PDB entry 9KZJ | electron microscopy, 3.50 A resolution | chains B and N of the 14 polymer chains in the assembly

== Chain B ==
Protein: Major capsid protein
Source organism: Escherichia phage T1
Reference sequence: Q6XQD3 (Q6XQD3_BPT1); residue numbers follow UniProt; this construct covers 1-319
Amino-acid sequence (319 residues; row label = number of the first residue in the row):
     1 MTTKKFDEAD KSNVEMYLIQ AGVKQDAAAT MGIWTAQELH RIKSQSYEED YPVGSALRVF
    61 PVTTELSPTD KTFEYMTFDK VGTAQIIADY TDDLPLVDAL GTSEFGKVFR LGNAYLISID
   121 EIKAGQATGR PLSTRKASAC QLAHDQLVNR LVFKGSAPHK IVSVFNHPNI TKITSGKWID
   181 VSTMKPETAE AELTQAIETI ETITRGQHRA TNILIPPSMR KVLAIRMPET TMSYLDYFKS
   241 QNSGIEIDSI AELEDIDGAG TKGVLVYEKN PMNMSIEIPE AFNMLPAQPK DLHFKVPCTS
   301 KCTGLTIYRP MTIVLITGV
Not modelled in the structure: 1-26

== Chain N ==
Protein: cement protein II
Source organism: Escherichia phage T1
Reference sequence: Q6XQD5 (Q6XQD5_BPT1); numbering as in UniProt (aligned over 1-158)
Amino-acid sequence (158 residues; each row starts with the number of its first residue):
     1 MAQINASYQR DMAIALPGMV ADTSKYNIDG ACVVNEGDVL VGAAVQVVQA QAVDGHKLVK
    61 ALTTGTTPYG VAIRSHWQTV NAQNQMIYED GGAINVMTSG RVWMLSKSTE APTFGSAVKL
   121 DVDGQEKSDG TIETTWTYAG GWTKYKDIQL VEVQLHQL
Not modelled in the structure: 1

== How chain B and chain N interact ==
Residue-residue contacts - 30 pairs, chain B then chain N:
  Lys80(B) with Met12(N)
  Val81(B) with Met12(N); Ala13(N); Leu16(N), hydrophobic
  Gly82(B) with Met12(N); Ala13(N), hydrogen bond (backbone-backbone)
  Asp92(B) with Ser24(N)
  Asp93(B) with Asp22(N); Thr23(N); Ser24(N), hydrogen bond; Arg101(N), salt bridge
  Leu94(B) with Asp22(N); Thr23(N), hydrogen bond (backbone-side chain)
  Pro95(B) with Asp22(N)
  Leu96(B) with Met19(N); Val20(N); Ala21(N); Asp22(N); Thr23(N)
  Asp98(B) with Arg74(N), salt bridge; His76(N)
  Ala99(B) with Leu16(N); Arg74(N), hydrogen bond (backbone-side chain); His76(N), hydrogen bond (backbone-side chain)
  Leu100(B) with Leu16(N), hydrophobic; Tyr145(N)
  Thr102(B) with Asn84(N)
  Glu201(B) with Tyr8(N)
  Thr202(B) with Tyr8(N)
  Arg205(B) with Arg10(N)
Other interface residues (no listed pair), chain B (18 interface residues in all): Asp79, Val97, Gly206
Other interface residues (no listed pair), chain N (19 interface residues in all): Ala6, Ile14, Ala15

== In short ==
The interface between chain B and chain N involves 18 residues on one side and 19 on the other, with 5
hydrogen bonds and 2 salt bridges. Polar contacts include Asp93(B)-Arg101(N), Asp98(B)-Arg74(N) and
Asp93(B)-Ser24(N).
Here chain B is Major capsid protein and chain N is cement protein II, both from Escherichia phage T1. Entry
9KZJ (Cryo-EM structure of bacteriophage T1 capsid) was determined by electron microscopy, deposited together
with 9L01, 9L0E, 9L0F and 9L9P.
